Entry 4QJZ (X-ray diffraction, 1.61 A resolution); this record covers chain D.

== Chain D ==
Protein: Dihydrofolate reductase
Organism: Pneumocystis carinii
Notes: EC 1.5.1.3; fragment: Pneumocystis carinii dihydrofolate reductase
Reference sequence: P16184 (DYR_PNECA); residues 1-206 here = UniProt positions 1-206
Amino-acid sequence (206 residues; numbered 1 to 206; the number before each row is that of its first residue):
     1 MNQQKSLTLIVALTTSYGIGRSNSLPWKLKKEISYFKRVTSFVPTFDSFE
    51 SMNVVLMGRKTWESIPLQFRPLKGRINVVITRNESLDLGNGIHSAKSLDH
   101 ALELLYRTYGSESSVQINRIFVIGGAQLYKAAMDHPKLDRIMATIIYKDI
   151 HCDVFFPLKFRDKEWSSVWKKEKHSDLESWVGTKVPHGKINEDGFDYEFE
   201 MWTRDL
Small-molecule neighbours:
  - 33M (N~6~-methyl-N~6~-(naphthalen-1-yl)pyrido[2,3-d]pyrimidine-2,4,6-triamine): Ile-10, Val-11, Ala-12, Leu-25, Glu-32, Ile-33, Phe-36, Thr-61, Ser-64, Ile-65, Pro-66, Phe-69, Leu-72, Ile-123, Tyr-129, Thr-144
  - NADPH (NDP; NADPH dihydro-nicotinamide-adenine-dinucleotide phosphate): Val-11, Ala-12, Ile-19, Gly-20, Arg-21, Asn-23, Ser-24, Leu-25, Trp-27, Gly-58, Arg-59, Lys-60, Thr-61, Ser-64, Ile-80, Thr-81, Arg-82, Asn-83, Lys-96, Ser-97, Ile-123, Gly-124, Gly-125, Ala-126, Gln-127, Leu-128, Tyr-129, Ala-131, Val-154
UniProt features mapped onto this chain:
  - binding site (NADP(+)): Ala-12, Gly-18 to Ser-24, Arg-59 to Thr-61, Thr-81 to Asn-83, Gly-124 to Ala-131
  - binding site (substrate): Glu-32 to Lys-37, Arg-75
What the authors report for this chain:
  - binding site for 33M: Ile-33, Thr-61, Ile-65, Pro-66, Phe-69, Ile-123
  - mutagenesis - K37S/F69N: unchanged binding to 16
  - mutagenesis - K37S/F69N: unchanged binding to 26

== In short ==
Chain D binds compound 33M and NADPH. Curated annotation (UniProt) lists 22 NADP+-binding residues and 7
substrate-binding residues. The paper reports a binding site for 33M at Ile-33, Thr-61 and Ile-65 among
others; K37S/F69N leave binding to 16 unchanged.
Chain D is Dihydrofolate reductase (Pneumocystis carinii); the structure, Pneumocystis carinii dihydrofolate
reductase ternary complex with NADPH and the inhibitor 24,
(N~6~-METHYL-N~6~-(NAPHTHALEN-1-YL)PYRIDO[2,3-D]PYRIMIDINE-2,4,6-TRIAMINE), was determined by X-ray
diffraction together with 4QHV and 4QJC from the same study.
